PDB entry 3CEH | X-ray diffraction, 2.80 A resolution | chains A and B

Chain A (and B):
Protein: Glycogen phosphorylase, liver form
Source organism: Homo sapiens
Notes: EC 2.4.1.1; chain B of this document is another copy of the same molecule, construct and numbering; everything in this record applies to it too
UniProt: P06737 (PYGL_HUMAN); residues 23-831 here correspond to UniProt positions 24-832 (UniProt number = residue number + 1)
Chain sequence (809 residues; row label = number of the first residue in the row):
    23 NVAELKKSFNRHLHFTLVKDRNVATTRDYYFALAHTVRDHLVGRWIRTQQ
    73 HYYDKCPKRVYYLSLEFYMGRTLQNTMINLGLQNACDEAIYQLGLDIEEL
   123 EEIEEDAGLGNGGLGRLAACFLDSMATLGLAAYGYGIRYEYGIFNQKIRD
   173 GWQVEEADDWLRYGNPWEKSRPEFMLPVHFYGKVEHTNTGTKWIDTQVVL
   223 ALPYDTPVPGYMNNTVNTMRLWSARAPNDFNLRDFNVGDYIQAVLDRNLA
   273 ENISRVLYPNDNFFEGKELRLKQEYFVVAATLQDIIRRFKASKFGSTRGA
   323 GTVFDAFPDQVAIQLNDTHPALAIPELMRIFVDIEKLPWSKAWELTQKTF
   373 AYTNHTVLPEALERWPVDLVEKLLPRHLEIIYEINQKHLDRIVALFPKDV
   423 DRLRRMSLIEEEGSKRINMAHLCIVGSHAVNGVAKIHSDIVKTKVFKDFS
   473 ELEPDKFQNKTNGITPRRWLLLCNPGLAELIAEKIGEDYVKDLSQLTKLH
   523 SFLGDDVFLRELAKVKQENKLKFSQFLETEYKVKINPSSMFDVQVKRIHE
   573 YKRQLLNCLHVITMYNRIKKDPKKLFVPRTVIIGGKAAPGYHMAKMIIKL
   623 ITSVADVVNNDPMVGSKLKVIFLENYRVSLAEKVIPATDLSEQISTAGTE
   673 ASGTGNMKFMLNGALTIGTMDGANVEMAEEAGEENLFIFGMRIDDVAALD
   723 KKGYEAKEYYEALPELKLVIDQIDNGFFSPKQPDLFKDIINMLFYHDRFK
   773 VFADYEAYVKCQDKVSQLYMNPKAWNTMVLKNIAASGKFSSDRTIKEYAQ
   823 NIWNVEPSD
Disordered / not traced: 253-260, 317-323
Covalent attachments: pyridoxal phosphate (PLP) linked to K680
Residues lining bound ligands:
  - AVE (4-[3-(2-Chloro-4,5-difluoro-benzoyl)ureido]-3-trifluoromethoxybenzoic acid), molecule 1: L39, V40, K41, D42, N44, V45
  - AVE, molecule 2: W67, I68, Q71, Q72, Y75, K191, R193, D227
  - N-acetyl-beta-D-glucopyranosylamine (NBG): G135, L136, L139, D283, N284, D339, H377, T378, V455, N484, Y573, E672, A673, S674, G675, T676
  - pyridoxal phosphate (PLP): Y90, G134, G135, R138, W491, V567, K568, K574, Y648, R649, V650, A653, Q665, G675, T676, G677

How chain A and chain B interact:
Residue-residue contacts (70):
  H36(A) with V64(B)
  F37(A) with D61(B)
  T38(A) with K191(B)
  L39(A) with K191(B)
  V40(A) with I68(B)
  K41(A) with R193(B); E195(B), salt bridge
  D42(A) with I68(B)
  T47(A) with E195(B)
  R60(A) with F37(B)
  D61(A) with F37(B)
  V64(A) with H36(B); V40(B), hydrophobic
  W67(A) with V40(B), hydrophobic
  I68(A) with H36(B); V40(B); D42(B)
  Y163(A) with V266(B), hydrophobic; R269(B), hydrogen bond
  F166(A) with Y262(B)
  E178(A) with N250(B); D251(B)
  A179(A) with N250(B), hydrogen bond (backbone-side chain); R269(B)
  D181(A) with R269(B), salt bridge
  R184(A) with R247(B)
  Y185(A) with P194(B), hydrophobic; M197(B), hydrophobic
  K191(A) with V40(B)
  R193(A) with K41(B)
  P194(A) with R49(B); Y185(B), hydrophobic
  E195(A) with K41(B), salt bridge; T47(B)
  M197(A) with R184(B)
  R247(A) with D181(B), salt bridge; R184(B)
  A248(A) with R184(B)
  N250(A) with E178(B); A179(B); R184(B)
  D251(A) with R171(B), salt bridge; E178(B)
  F252(A) with E177(B); A179(B)
  Y262(A) with F166(B); V278(B); P281(B), hydrophobic; P611(B), hydrophobic
  I263(A) with V278(B), hydrophobic; Y280(B), hydrophobic; L291(B), hydrophobic
  V266(A) with Y163(B), hydrophobic; V278(B), hydrophobic
  L267(A) with N274(B)
  R269(A) with Y163(B), hydrogen bond; A179(B); D181(B), salt bridge
  N270(A) with N270(B); N274(B), hydrogen bond; R277(B), hydrogen bond
  N274(A) with L267(B); N270(B), hydrogen bond
  R277(A) with N270(B), hydrogen bond
  V278(A) with Y262(B); V266(B), hydrophobic
  Y280(A) with I263(B), hydrophobic
  P281(A) with Y262(B), hydrophobic
  L291(A) with L267(B), hydrophobic
  P611(A) with Y262(B), hydrophobic
Other interface residues (no listed pair), chain A (50 interface residues in all): R49, G65, G164, E177, L222, L224, E273
Other interface residues (no listed pair), chain B (49 interface residues in all): T38, L39, R60, G65, W67, G164, L224, E273, L279

Overview:
Chain A and chain B form an interface of 50 and 49 residues respectively; the contacts include 7 hydrogen
bonds and 6 salt bridges. Polar pairs include K41(A)-E195(B), D181(A)-R269(B) and R247(A)-D181(B). Chain A
binds N-acetyl-beta-D-glucopyranosylamine and compound AVE. Covalently linked pyridoxal phosphate: at K680(A).
Chain A and chain B are both Glycogen phosphorylase, liver form (Homo sapiens); the structure, Human liver
glycogen phosphorylase (tense state) in complex with the allosteric inhibitor AVE5688, was determined by X-ray
diffraction together with 3CEJ and 3CEM from the same study.
